9D4N - chains A and B of the 7 polymer chains in the assembly; structure by electron microscopy, 2.90 A resolution.

[Chain A (and B)]
Molecule: Meiotic recombination protein DMC1
Organism: Saccharomyces cerevisiae
Notes: chain B of this document is another copy of the same molecule, construct and numbering; everything in this record applies to it too
UniProt: P25453 (DMC1_YEAST); residue numbers follow UniProt; this construct covers 1-334
Chain sequence (334 residues; row label = number of the first residue in the row):
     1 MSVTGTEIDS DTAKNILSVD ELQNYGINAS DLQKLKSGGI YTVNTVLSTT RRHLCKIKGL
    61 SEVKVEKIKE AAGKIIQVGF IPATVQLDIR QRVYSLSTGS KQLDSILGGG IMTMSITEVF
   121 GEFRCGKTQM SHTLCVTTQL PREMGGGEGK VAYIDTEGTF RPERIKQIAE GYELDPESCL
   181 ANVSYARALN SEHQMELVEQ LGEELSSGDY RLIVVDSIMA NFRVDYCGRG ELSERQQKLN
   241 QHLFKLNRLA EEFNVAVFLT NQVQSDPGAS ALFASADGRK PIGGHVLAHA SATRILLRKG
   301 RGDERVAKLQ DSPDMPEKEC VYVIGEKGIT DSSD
Disordered / not traced: 1-15, 270-277
Curated features (UniProtKB/Swiss-Prot):
  - binding site (ATP): Gly121 to Thr128
  - binding site (dsDNA): Arg223, Arg229, Arg235
  - binding site (ssDNA): Arg223, Tyr226, Arg229, Arg235, Arg305
  - mutagenesis: Lys69 (K69E: Recessive mutant; phenotypically null. Eliminates the ability for self-association), Gly126 (G126D: Dominant mutant; phenotypically null)
From the paper describing this entry:
  - self-association interface (contacts with another copy of this molecule); pairs are residue here / residue on that copy: Ser48-Leu189

[How chain A and chain B interact]
Residue-residue contacts (68):
  Gly121(A) - His289(B)
  Glu122(A) - His285(B)
  Glu122(A) - His289(B)
  Phe123(A) - Ala288(B)  hydrophobic
  Phe123(A) - His289(B)
  Phe123(A) - Arg294(B)
  Phe123(A) - Asp311(B)
  Arg124(A) - Gln310(B)
  Lys127(A) - His289(B)
  Gln129(A) - Pro313(B)  hydrogen bond (side chain-backbone)
  Tyr153(A) - Phe80(B)
  Ile154(A) - Phe80(B)  hydrophobic
  Glu157(A) - Asn247(B)  hydrogen bond (backbone-side chain)
  Gly158(A) - Glu251(B)
  Phe160(A) - Gln86(B)
  Arg161(A) - Arg90(B)
  Arg161(A) - Pro313(B)
  Arg161(A) - Asp314(B)  salt bridge
  Pro162(A) - Gln86(B)
  Glu163(A) - Leu87(B)
  Glu163(A) - Arg90(B)
  Lys166(A) - Leu87(B)
  Leu180(A) - Ala83(B)
  Leu180(A) - Thr84(B)
  Ala181(A) - Thr84(B)
  Val183(A) - Pro82(B)
  Val183(A) - Ala83(B)  hydrogen bond (backbone-backbone)
  Ser184(A) - Phe80(B)
  Ser184(A) - Ile81(B)
  Tyr185(A) - Gly79(B)
  Tyr185(A) - Phe80(B)
  Tyr185(A) - Ile81(B)  hydrogen bond (backbone-backbone)
  Tyr185(A) - Gln86(B)
  Ala186(A) - Phe80(B)  hydrophobic
  Arg187(A) - Asn247(B)
  Arg187(A) - Arg248(B)
  Arg187(A) - Glu251(B)  salt bridge
  Leu189(A) - Leu47(B)
  Leu189(A) - Ser48(B)
  Leu189(A) - Phe244(B)
  Leu189(A) - Arg248(B)
  Asn190(A) - Ser48(B)  hydrogen bond (side chain-backbone)
  Asn190(A) - Thr49(B)
  Asn190(A) - Thr50(B)
  Glu192(A) - Thr50(B)
  Glu192(A) - Arg51(B)  salt bridge
  Glu192(A) - Arg52(B)
  His193(A) - Val78(B)
  Glu196(A) - Arg51(B)  salt bridge
  Leu197(A) - Phe80(B)  hydrophobic
  Leu201(A) - Phe80(B)  hydrophobic
  Glu204(A) - Phe80(B)
  Asn221(A) - Phe244(B)
  Arg223(A) - Val286(B)
  Val224(A) - Asn240(B)
  Val224(A) - Gln241(B)
  Val224(A) - Phe244(B)  hydrophobic
  Asp225(A) - Thr50(B)
  Asp225(A) - Arg52(B)
  Tyr226(A) - Arg52(B)
  Cys227(A) - Gln241(B)  hydrogen bond
  Glu231(A) - Arg52(B)  salt bridge
  Gln262(A) - His289(B)
  Val263(A) - His285(B)
  Val263(A) - His289(B)  hydrogen bond (backbone-side chain)
  Gln264(A) - His285(B)
  Ser265(A) - His285(B)  hydrogen bond
  Pro267(A) - Arg229(B)  hydrogen bond (backbone-side chain)
Also at the interface, not in a pair above, chain A (50 interface residues in all): Ala152, Thr159, Glu177, Gly228, Glu234, Arg279, Asp303, Arg305
Also at the interface, not in a pair above, chain B (37 interface residues in all): Ser115, Leu232, Gln237, Ala292, Glu317

[Summary]
50 residues of chain A and 37 residues of chain B are in contact; the contacts include 9 hydrogen bonds and 5
salt bridges. Among the polar pairs are Arg161(A)-Asp314(B), Arg187(A)-Glu251(B) and Glu192(A)-Arg51(B). The
paper reports a self-association interface involving Ser48(A) and Leu189(A).
Chain A and chain B are both Meiotic recombination protein DMC1 (Saccharomyces cerevisiae); the structure, The
cryo-EM structure of the yeast Dmc1 filament bound to ssDNA in the presence of ATP, was determined by electron
microscopy, deposited together with 9D46.
